5AA4 - chain A; structure by X-ray diffraction, 2.40 A resolution.

[Chain A]
Name: Membrane-bound lytic murein transglycosylase F
Organism: Pseudomonas aeruginosa
Notes: EC 4.2.2.-
UniProt: A0A077JMS0 (A0A077JMS0_PSEAI); residues 40-490 here correspond to UniProt positions 2-452 (UniProt number = residue number - 38)
Chain sequence (451 residues; row label = number of the first residue in the row):
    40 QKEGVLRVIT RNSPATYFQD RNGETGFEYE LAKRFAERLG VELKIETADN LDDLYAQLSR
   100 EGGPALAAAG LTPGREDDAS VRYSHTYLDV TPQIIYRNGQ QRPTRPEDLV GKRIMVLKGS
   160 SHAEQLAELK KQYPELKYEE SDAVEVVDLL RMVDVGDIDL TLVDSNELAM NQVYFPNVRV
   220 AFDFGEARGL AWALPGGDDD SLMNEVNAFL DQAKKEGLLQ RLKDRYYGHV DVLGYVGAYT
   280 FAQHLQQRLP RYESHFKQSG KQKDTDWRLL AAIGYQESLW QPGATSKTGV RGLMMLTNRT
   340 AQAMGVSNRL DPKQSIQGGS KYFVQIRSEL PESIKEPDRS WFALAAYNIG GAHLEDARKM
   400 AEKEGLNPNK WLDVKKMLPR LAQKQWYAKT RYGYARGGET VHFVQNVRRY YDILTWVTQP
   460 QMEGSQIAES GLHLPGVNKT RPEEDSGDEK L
Not modelled in the structure: 40-41, 460-490
Construct notes: conflict K302 (Leu264 in A0A077JMS)
Ligand contacts: 6X4 ([6-[[(2R)-1-azanyl-1-oxidanylidene-propan-2-yl]amino]-6-oxidanylidene-5-[[(4R)-5-oxidanyl-5-oxidanylidene-4-[[(2S)-2-[[(2R)-2-oxidanylpropanoyl]amino]propanoyl]amino]pentanoyl]amino]hexyl]azanium): R50, A54, T55, F66, E67, L90, Y94, A108, G109, L110, T111, Y126, L127, V129, V155, L156, G158, S159, S160, H161, V185, L188, L201, V202, D203, N205, E206, M209, L229, K262, Y265, Y266

[Summary]
Chain A binds compound 6X4.
Chain A is Membrane-bound lytic murein transglycosylase F (Pseudomonas aeruginosa); the structure, Crystal
structure of MltF from Pseudomonas aeruginosa in complex with cell-wall tetrapeptide, was determined by X-ray
diffraction (same publication as 5A5X, 5AA1, 5AA2 and 5AA3).
